PDB entry 1FA6 | X-ray diffraction, 1.90 A resolution | chains A and B

[Chain A (and B)]
Protein: Glyoxalase I
Source organism: Escherichia coli
Notes: EC 4.4.1.5; chain B of this document is another copy of the same molecule, construct and numbering; everything in this record applies to it too
UniProt: P0AC81 (LGUL_ECOLI); residue numbers follow UniProt; this construct covers 1-135
Amino-acid sequence (135 residues; row label = number of the first residue in the row):
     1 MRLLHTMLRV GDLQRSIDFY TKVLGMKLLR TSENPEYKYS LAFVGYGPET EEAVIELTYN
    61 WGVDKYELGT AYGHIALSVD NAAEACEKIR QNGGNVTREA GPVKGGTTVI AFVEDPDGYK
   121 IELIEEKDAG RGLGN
Not modelled in the structure: 127-133
Bound ions: Co2+ site 1: His5, Glu56 (shared with His74(B), Glu122(B) of chain B); Co2+ site 2: His74, Glu122 (shared with His5(B), Glu56(B) of chain B)

[How chain A and chain B interact]
Contacting residue pairs (89; chain A residue first):
  Met1(A) - Leu24(B)
  Met1(A) - Tyr46(B)
  Met1(A) - Ser78(B)
  Met1(A) - Asp80(B)
  Arg2(A) - Tyr46(B)
  Arg2(A) - Leu77(B)
  Arg2(A) - Ser78(B)  hydrogen bond (backbone-side chain)
  Leu3(A) - Ala53(B)
  Leu3(A) - Ile55(B)  hydrophobic
  Leu3(A) - Ile75(B)  hydrophobic
  Leu3(A) - Ala76(B)
  Leu3(A) - Leu77(B)  hydrophobic
  Leu4(A) - Ala76(B)  hydrogen bond (backbone-backbone)
  Leu4(A) - Leu77(B)
  Leu4(A) - Ser78(B)
  Leu4(A) - Ile124(B)  hydrophobic
  His5(A) - His74(B)
  His5(A) - Ile75(B)
  His5(A) - Ala76(B)  hydrogen bond (backbone-backbone)
  His5(A) - Glu122(B)  salt bridge
  Thr6(A) - Thr6(B)  hydrogen bond
  Thr6(A) - Tyr72(B)
  Thr6(A) - His74(B)
  Thr6(A) - Ile75(B)
  Met7(A) - Tyr72(B)
  Met7(A) - Gly73(B)  hydrogen bond (backbone-backbone)
  Met7(A) - His74(B)  hydrogen bond (backbone-backbone)
  Leu8(A) - Tyr72(B)  hydrophobic
  Arg9(A) - Thr70(B)  hydrogen bond (side chain-backbone)
  Arg9(A) - Ala71(B)  hydrogen bond (backbone-backbone)
  Arg9(A) - Tyr72(B)  hydrogen bond (side chain-backbone)
  Arg9(A) - Gly73(B)
  Leu24(A) - Met1(B)
  Glu36(A) - Lys104(B)  salt bridge
  Tyr46(A) - Met1(B)
  Tyr46(A) - Arg2(B)
  Ala53(A) - Leu3(B)
  Ala53(A) - Ala53(B)  hydrophobic
  Val54(A) - Leu3(B)
  Ile55(A) - Leu3(B)  hydrophobic
  Glu56(A) - His74(B)  salt bridge
  Tyr66(A) - Thr70(B)
  Tyr66(A) - Ala71(B)  hydrophobic
  Glu67(A) - Gly69(B)
  Glu67(A) - Thr70(B)  hydrogen bond (backbone-backbone)
  Glu67(A) - Ala71(B)  hydrogen bond (backbone-backbone)
  Leu68(A) - Leu68(B)
  Leu68(A) - Ala71(B)  hydrophobic
  Gly69(A) - Glu67(B)
  Thr70(A) - Arg9(B)  hydrogen bond (backbone-side chain)
  Thr70(A) - Tyr66(B)
  Thr70(A) - Glu67(B)  hydrogen bond (backbone-backbone)
  Ala71(A) - Arg9(B)  hydrogen bond (backbone-backbone)
  Ala71(A) - Tyr66(B)  hydrophobic
  Ala71(A) - Glu67(B)  hydrogen bond (backbone-backbone)
  Ala71(A) - Leu68(B)  hydrophobic
  Ala71(A) - Tyr119(B)  hydrogen bond (backbone-side chain)
  Tyr72(A) - Thr6(B)
  Tyr72(A) - Met7(B)
  Tyr72(A) - Leu8(B)  hydrophobic
  Tyr72(A) - Arg9(B)  hydrogen bond (backbone-side chain)
  Tyr72(A) - Tyr72(B)  hydrophobic
  Tyr72(A) - Tyr119(B)
  Gly73(A) - Met7(B)  hydrogen bond (backbone-backbone)
  Gly73(A) - Arg9(B)
  His74(A) - His5(B)  hydrogen bond
  His74(A) - Thr6(B)
  His74(A) - Met7(B)  hydrogen bond (backbone-backbone)
  His74(A) - Glu56(B)  salt bridge
  Ile75(A) - His5(B)
  Ile75(A) - Thr6(B)
  Ala76(A) - Leu3(B)
  Ala76(A) - Leu4(B)  hydrogen bond (backbone-backbone)
  Ala76(A) - His5(B)  hydrogen bond (backbone-backbone)
  Leu77(A) - Arg2(B)
  Leu77(A) - Leu3(B)  hydrophobic
  Leu77(A) - Leu4(B)
  Ser78(A) - Met1(B)
  Ser78(A) - Arg2(B)  hydrogen bond (backbone-backbone)
  Ser78(A) - Leu4(B)
  Val79(A) - Met1(B)  hydrophobic
  Asp80(A) - Met1(B)
  Lys104(A) - Glu36(B)  salt bridge
  Lys104(A) - Tyr37(B)  hydrogen bond
  Tyr119(A) - Ala71(B)  hydrogen bond (side chain-backbone)
  Tyr119(A) - Tyr72(B)
  Glu122(A) - His5(B)  salt bridge
  Ile124(A) - Leu4(B)  hydrophobic
  Glu126(A) - Arg2(B)  salt bridge
Also at the interface, not in a pair above, chain A (38 interface residues in all): Glu52, Lys120
Also at the interface, not in a pair above, chain B (38 interface residues in all): Gly25, Glu52, Val54, Val79

[In short]
Chain A and chain B each contribute 38 residues to their interface, with 25 hydrogen bonds and 7 salt bridges.
Polar contacts include His5(A)-Glu122(B), Glu36(A)-Lys104(B) and Glu56(A)-His74(B). His5(A) and Glu56(A)
coordinate Co2+ site 1. His74(A) and Glu122(A) coordinate Co2+ site 2.
Chain A and chain B are both Glyoxalase I (Escherichia coli); the structure, Crystal structure of the
co(ii)-bound glyoxalase I of escherichia coli, was determined by X-ray diffraction (same publication as 1F9Z,
1FA5, 1FA7 and 1FA8).
